PDB entry 8J99 | electron microscopy, 2.87 A resolution | chains D and J of the 12 polymer chains in the assembly

# Chain D (and J)
Name: Methylcrotonoyl-CoA carboxylase beta chain, mitochondrial
From: Homo sapiens
Notes: EC 6.4.1.4; chain J of this document is another copy of the same molecule, construct and numbering; everything in this record applies to it too
Reference sequence: Q9HCC0 (MCCB_HUMAN); residues 1-563 here = UniProt positions 1-563
Chain sequence (563 residues; numbered 1 to 563; the number before each row is that of its first residue):
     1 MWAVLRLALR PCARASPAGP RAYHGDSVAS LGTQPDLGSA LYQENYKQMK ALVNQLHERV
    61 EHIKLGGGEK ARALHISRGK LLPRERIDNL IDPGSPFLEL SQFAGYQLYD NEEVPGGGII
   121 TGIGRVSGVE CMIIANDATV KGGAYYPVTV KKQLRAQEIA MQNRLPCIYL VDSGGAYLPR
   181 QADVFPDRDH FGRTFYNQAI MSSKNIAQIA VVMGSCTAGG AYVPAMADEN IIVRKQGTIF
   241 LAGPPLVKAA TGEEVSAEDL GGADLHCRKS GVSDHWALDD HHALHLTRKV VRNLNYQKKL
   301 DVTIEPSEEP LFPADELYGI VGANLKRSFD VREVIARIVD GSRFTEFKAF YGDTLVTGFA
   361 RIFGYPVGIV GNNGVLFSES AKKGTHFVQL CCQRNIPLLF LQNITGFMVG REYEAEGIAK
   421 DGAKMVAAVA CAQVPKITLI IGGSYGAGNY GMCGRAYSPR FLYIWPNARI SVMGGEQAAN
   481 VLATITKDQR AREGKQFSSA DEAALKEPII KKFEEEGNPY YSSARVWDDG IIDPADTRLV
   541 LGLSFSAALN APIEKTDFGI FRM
Not modelled in the structure: 1-22, 236-262
Residues lining bound ligands:
  - TW3 (S-[2-[3-[[(2R)-4-[[[(2S,3S,4S,5S)-5-(6-aminopurin-9-yl)-4-oxidanyl-3-phosphonooxy-oxolan-2-yl]methoxy-oxidanyl-phosphoryl]oxy-oxidanyl-phosphoryl]oxy-3,3-dimethyl-2-oxidanyl-butanoyl]amino]propanoylamino]ethyl] 3-methylbut-2-enethioate), molecule 1: R78, K141, G142, A144, G174, G175, A176, Y177, L178, P179, F185, F191, T217, A218, G219
  - TW3, molecule 2: G446, A447, Y450, V472, M473, V481, L482, I485, Q489, R492

# Interface between chain D and chain J
Pairs across the interface (127; chain D residue first):
  L74(D) with R492(J)
  R78(D) with R492(J)
  K151(D) with D187(J), salt bridge
  L178(D) with M473(J), hydrophobic; A478(J), hydrophobic; F513(J)
  P179(D) with K512(J), hydrogen bond (backbone-side chain)
  Q181(D) with S471(J); V472(J), hydrogen bond (side chain-backbone); F513(J); E516(J), hydrogen bond
  A182(D) with E516(J); Y521(J); W527(J)
  F185(D) with G446(J); N449(J); Y450(J), hydrogen bond (backbone-side chain); I470(J), hydrophobic; S471(J); V472(J)
  P186(D) with R455(J); W527(J), hydrophobic
  D187(D) with K151(J), salt bridge; V526(J); W527(J)
  R188(D) with E158(J), salt bridge; D189(J), salt bridge; R455(J); A456(J)
  D189(D) with R188(J), salt bridge; D189(J)
  F191(D) with Y450(J)
  G192(D) with Y450(J), hydrogen bond (backbone-side chain); A456(J); Y457(J)
  R193(D) with A456(J), hydrogen bond (side chain-backbone); S458(J), hydrogen bond
  F195(D) with Y450(J), hydrophobic; Y457(J)
  Y196(D) with A430(J), hydrophobic; A456(J); Y457(J), hydrophobic
  A199(D) with A430(J), hydrophobic; C431(J)
  S202(D) with G559(J); I560(J)
  S203(D) with D557(J)
  Y222(D) with A419(J), hydrophobic; G422(J); A423(J); A447(J)
  A225(D) with A423(J), hydrophobic; R562(J)
  M226(D) with A423(J); A427(J), hydrophobic
  A227(D) with R562(J), hydrogen bond (backbone-side chain)
  D228(D) with I560(J); R562(J), hydrogen bond (backbone-side chain)
  E229(D) with R562(J)
  N230(D) with R562(J)
  A263(D) with E416(J)
  L265(D) with E416(J)
  H266(D) with E416(J), salt bridge
  S270(D) with K420(J)
  V272(D) with K420(J); R562(J), hydrogen bond (backbone-side chain)
  D274(D) with R562(J), salt bridge
  E416(D) with A263(J); L265(J); H266(J), salt bridge
  A419(D) with Y222(J), hydrophobic
  K420(D) with S270(J); V272(J)
  G422(D) with Y222(J)
  A423(D) with Y222(J); A225(J), hydrophobic; M226(J)
  A427(D) with M226(J), hydrophobic
  A430(D) with Y196(J), hydrophobic; A199(J), hydrophobic
  C431(D) with A199(J)
  G446(D) with F185(J)
  A447(D) with Y222(J)
  N449(D) with F185(J)
  Y450(D) with F185(J), hydrogen bond (side chain-backbone); F191(J); G192(J), hydrogen bond (side chain-backbone); F195(J), hydrophobic
  R455(D) with R188(J)
  A456(D) with R188(J); G192(J); R193(J), hydrogen bond (backbone-side chain); Y196(J)
  Y457(D) with G192(J); F195(J); Y196(J), hydrophobic
  S458(D) with R193(J), hydrogen bond
  I470(D) with F185(J), hydrophobic
  S471(D) with Q181(J); F185(J)
  V472(D) with Q181(J), hydrogen bond (backbone-side chain); F185(J)
  M473(D) with L178(J), hydrophobic
  A478(D) with L178(J), hydrophobic
  R492(D) with L74(J); R78(J)
  K512(D) with P179(J), hydrogen bond (side chain-backbone)
  F513(D) with L178(J); Q181(J)
  E516(D) with Q181(J), hydrogen bond; A182(J)
  Y521(D) with A182(J)
  V526(D) with D187(J)
  W527(D) with A182(J); P186(J), hydrophobic; D187(J)
  D557(D) with S203(J)
  G559(D) with S202(J)
  I560(D) with S202(J); D228(J)
  R562(D) with A225(J); A227(J), hydrogen bond (side chain-backbone); D228(J), hydrogen bond (side chain-backbone); E229(J); N230(J); V272(J), hydrogen bond (side chain-backbone); D274(J), salt bridge
Other interface residues (no listed pair), chain D (77 interface residues in all): E158, R180, H190, I200, A221, P224, G271, I418, V426, Y445, L482, F558
Other interface residues (no listed pair), chain J (77 interface residues in all): R180, H190, I200, A221, P224, G271, I418, V426, Y445, L482, F558

# Overview
The chain D/chain J interface involves 77 residues from each chain, with 20 hydrogen bonds and 9 salt bridges.
Among the polar pairs are K151(D)-D187(J), R188(D)-E158(J) and R188(D)-D189(J). Ligands of chain D: compound
TW3.
Chain D and chain J are both Methylcrotonoyl-CoA carboxylase beta chain, mitochondrial (Homo sapiens); the
structure, Human 3-methylcrotonyl-CoA carboxylase in BCS-mcoa state, was determined by electron microscopy.
